PDB entry 6Y7T | X-ray diffraction, 2.50 A resolution | chains D and F of the 3 polymer chains in the assembly

# Chain D
Molecule: Exoenzyme S
Reference sequence: Q51451 (Q51451_PSEAI); residue numbers follow UniProt; this construct covers 420-430
Sequence (11 residues; row label = number of the first residue in the row):
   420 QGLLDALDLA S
Covalently attached groups: ExoSTWZ molecular tweezer (TWZ) linked to Gln420

# Chain F
Molecule: 14-3-3 protein sigma
Source organism: Homo sapiens
Reference sequence: P31947 (1433S_HUMAN); residues 1-248 here = UniProt positions 1-248
Sequence (253 residues; numbered -4 to 248; the number before each row is that of its first residue; numbers below 1 keep their minus sign (Gly-4 is residue -4)):
    -4 GAMGSMERAS LIQKAKLAEQ AERYEDMAAF MKGAVEKGEE LSCEERNLLS VAYKNVVGGQ
    56 RAAWRVLSSI EQKSNEEGSE EKGPEVREYR EKVETELQGV CDTVLGLLDS HLIKEAGDAE
   116 SRVFYLKMKG DYYRYLAEVA TGDDKKRIID SARSAYQEAM DISKKEMPPT NPIRLGLALN
   176 FSVFHYEIAN SPEEAISLAK TTFDEAMADL HTLSEDSYKD STLIMQLLRD NLTLWTADNA
   236 GEEGGEAPQE PQS
Unresolved in the structure: 71-76, 232-248
Modified positions: Cys38 (S-hydroxycysteine; CSO)
Sequence notes: expression tag (-4 to 0)
Ligand contacts: ExoSTWZ molecular tweezer (TWZ): Glu210, Asp211, Tyr213, Lys214, Asp215, Thr217, Leu218
Curated features (UniProtKB/Swiss-Prot):
  - site (Interaction with phosphoserine on interacting protein): Arg56, Arg129
  - modified residue (Phosphoserine): Ser5, Ser74, Ser248

# Interface between chain D and chain F
Residue-residue contacts (26):
  Gln420(D) with Asn42(F), hydrogen bond (backbone-side chain)
  Gly421(D) with Asn42(F)
  Leu422(D) with Arg41(F); Asn42(F); Pro167(F), hydrophobic; Ile168(F), hydrophobic
  Leu423(D) with Asp215(F); Leu218(F), hydrophobic
  Asp424(D) with Lys49(F), salt bridge
  Ala425(D) with Asn42(F); Ser45(F), hydrogen bond (backbone-side chain); Val46(F); Phe119(F)
  Leu426(D) with Lys122(F), hydrogen bond (backbone-side chain); Pro167(F); Asn175(F)
  Asp427(D) with Lys49(F); Tyr130(F), hydrogen bond; Asn175(F), hydrogen bond (backbone-side chain)
  Leu428(D) with Gly171(F); Leu174(F), hydrophobic; Asn175(F); Leu218(F), hydrophobic
  Ala429(D) with Arg129(F); Asn175(F), hydrogen bond (backbone-side chain); Val178(F), hydrophobic
Other interface residues (no listed pair), chain F (21 interface residues in all): Asp126, Tyr127, Ile219, Leu222

# Overview
Chain D and chain F form an interface of 10 and 21 residues respectively; the contacts include 6 hydrogen
bonds and 1 salt bridge. Polar pairs include Asp424(D)-Lys49(F), Gln420(D)-Asn42(F) and Ala425(D)-Ser45(F).
Chain F binds ExoSTWZ molecular tweezer. ExoSTWZ molecular tweezer is covalently linked to Gln420(D).
Here chain D is Exoenzyme S and chain F is 14-3-3 protein sigma (Homo sapiens). Entry 6Y7T (Engineered
conjugation of lysine-specific molecular tweezers with ExoS derived peptidic inhibitor enhance affinity
towards target protein ...) was determined by X-ray diffraction.
